8JL9 - chains G and I of the 10 polymer chains in the assembly; structure by electron microscopy, 2.65 A resolution.

[Chain G]
Protein: Histone H2A type 1-B/E
Organism: Homo sapiens
UniProtKB: P04908 (H2A1B_HUMAN); residues 0-129 here correspond to UniProt positions 1-130 (UniProt number = residue number + 1)
Chain sequence (133 residues; numbered -3 to 129; the number before each row is that of its first residue; numbers below 1 keep their minus sign (Gly-3 is residue -3)):
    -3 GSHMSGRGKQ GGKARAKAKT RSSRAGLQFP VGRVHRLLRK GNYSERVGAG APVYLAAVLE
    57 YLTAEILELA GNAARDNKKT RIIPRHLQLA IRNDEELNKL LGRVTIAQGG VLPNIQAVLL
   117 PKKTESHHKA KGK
Disordered / not traced: -3 to 9, 118-129
Sequence notes: expression tag (-3 to -1)
UniProt features mapped onto this chain:
  - modified residue: Ser1 (N-acetylserine), Arg3 (Citrulline), Lys5 (N6-(2-hydroxyisobutyryl)lysine), Lys9 (N6-(2-hydroxyisobutyryl)lysine), Lys13 (N6-(beta-hydroxybutyryl)lysine), Lys36 (N6-(2-hydroxyisobutyryl)lysine), Lys74 (N6-(2-hydroxyisobutyryl)lysine), Lys75 (N6-(2-hydroxyisobutyryl)lysine), Lys95 (N6-(2-hydroxyisobutyryl)lysine), Gln104 (N5-methylglutamine), Lys118 (N6-(2-hydroxyisobutyryl)lysine), Lys119 (N6-crotonyllysine), Thr120 (Phosphothreonine), Lys125 (N6-crotonyllysine)
  - cross-link (Glycyl lysine isopeptide (Lys-Gly)): Lys13 (interchain with G-Cter in ubiquitin), Lys15 (interchain with G-Cter in ubiquitin), Lys119 (interchain with G-Cter in ubiquitin)

[Chain I]
Molecule: 193-nt DNA strand
Organism: synthetic construct
Sequence (193 nucleotides; numbered -96 to 96; the number before each row is that of its first residue; numbers below 1 keep their minus sign (DA-96 is residue -96)):
   -96 ATCACGTAAT ATTGGCCAGC TAGGATCACA ATCCCGGTGC CGAGGCCGCT CAATTGGTCG
   -36 TAGACAGCTC TAGCACCGCT TAAACGCACG TACGGAATCC GTACGTGCGT TTAAGCGGTG
    24 CTAGAGCTGT CTACGACCAA TTGAGCGGCC TCGGCACCGG GATTGTGATC CTAGCTGGCC
    84 AATATTACGT GAT
Disordered / not traced: -96 to -78, 78-96

[Interface between chain G and chain I]
Pairs across the interface (15):
  Arg11(G) with DA43(I), base contact; DT44(I), hydrogen bond to the sugar
  Lys13(G) with DG46(I), salt bridge to the phosphate
  Arg29(G) with DC49(I), salt bridge to the phosphate
  Arg42(G) with DG38(I), hydrogen bond to the sugar; DA39(I), phosphate contact
  Val43(G) with DG38(I), sugar contact; DA39(I), hydrogen bond to the phosphate
  Gly44(G) with DG38(I), phosphate contact
  Ala45(G) with DG38(I), hydrogen bond to the phosphate
  Lys75(G) with DC58(I), phosphate contact; DA59(I), phosphate contact
  Thr76(G) with DC58(I), hydrogen bond to the phosphate
  Arg77(G) with DG57(I), sugar contact; DC58(I), hydrogen bond to the phosphate
Also at the interface, not in a pair above, chain G (12 interface residues in all): Ala14, Thr16
Also at the interface, not in a pair above, chain I (12 interface residues in all): DT45, DA47, DG48

[Summary]
The chain G/chain I interface involves 12 residues from each chain; the contacts include 6 hydrogen bonds and
2 salt bridges. Polar pairs include Arg11(G)-DT44(I), Arg42(G)-DG38(I) and Val43(G)-DA39(I).
Here chain G is Histone H2A type 1-B/E (Homo sapiens) and chain I is a 193-nt DNA strand (synthetic
construct). Entry 8JL9 (Cryo-EM structure of the human nucleosome with scFv) was determined by electron
microscopy (same publication as 8JLA, 8JLB and 8JLD).
